6S3S - chains E and F of the 10 polymer chains in the assembly; structure by electron microscopy, 4.10 A resolution (low resolution: residue-level contacts below are approximate; hydrogen-bond / salt-bridge calls are withheld).

[Chain E]
Protein: Flagellar biosynthetic protein FliP
Organism: Vibrio mimicus CAIM 602
UniProtKB: A0A2J9UXT5 (A0A2J9UXT5_VIBMI); residue numbers follow UniProt; this construct covers 1-299
Amino-acid sequence (299 residues; numbered 1 to 299; the number before each row is that of its first residue):
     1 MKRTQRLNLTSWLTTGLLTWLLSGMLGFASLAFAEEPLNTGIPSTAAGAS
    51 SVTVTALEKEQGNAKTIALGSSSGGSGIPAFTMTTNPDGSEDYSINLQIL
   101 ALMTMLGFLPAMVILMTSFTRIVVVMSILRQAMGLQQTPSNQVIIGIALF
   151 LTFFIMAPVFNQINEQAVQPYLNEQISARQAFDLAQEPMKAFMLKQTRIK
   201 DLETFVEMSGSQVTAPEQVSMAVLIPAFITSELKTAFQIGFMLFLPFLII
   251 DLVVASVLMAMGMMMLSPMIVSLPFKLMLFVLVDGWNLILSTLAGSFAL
Not modelled in the structure: 1-112

[Chain F]
Protein: Flagellar biosynthetic protein FliR
Organism: Vibrio mimicus CAIM 602
UniProtKB: A0A1D8S9I5 (A0A1D8S9I5_VIBMI); numbering as in UniProt (aligned over 1-260)
Amino-acid sequence (299 residues; row label = number of the first residue in the row):
     1 MEYPASVVLDFIANYFWPYTRIAAMLMVMTVTGARFVPARVRLYLGLALT
    51 FAVMPAIPAVPSDIALLSLQGFMITFEQIVIGMAMGMVTQFLVQIFVMLG
   101 QILGMQSSLGFASMVDPANGQNTPLLGQMFMLLATLFFLSSDGHLKMIQL
   151 VVFSFKSLPIGSGSLTTVDYRELALWLGIMFKASLAVSLSGIIALLTVNL
   201 SFGVMTRAAPQLNIFSLGFSFALLVGLLLCWYILSGLYTHYEIYWQETEE
   251 QICRLIRLNCENLYFQGQFGSWSHPQFEKGGGSGGGSGGGSWSHPQFEK
Not modelled in the structure: 1-7, 265-299
Differences from the reference sequence: expression tag (261-299)

[Chain E / chain F interface]
Residue-residue contacts (66; chain E residue first):
  Q131(E) with P117(F)
  M133(E) with F181(F)
  G134(E) with M105(F); M114(F)
  L135(E) with M105(F)
  Q136(E) with Q101(F); M105(F); S113(F); P117(F); N122(F)
  Q137(E) with Q101(F); N122(F)
  T138(E) with Q94(F); Q101(F)
  P139(E) with M98(F)
  S140(E) with Q94(F)
  V143(E) with F91(F); Q94(F)
  G146(E) with M87(F)
  I147(E) with F91(F); A174(F); L177(F)
  F150(E) with A84(F); M87(F); Y170(F); L173(F)
  L151(E) with A174(F)
  F153(E) with F76(F)
  F154(E) with T167(F); R171(F)
  A157(E) with T167(F)
  V168(E) with M73(F)
  L172(E) with L69(F); Q70(F)
  M261(E) with R207(F)
  M263(E) with G203(F); T206(F); R207(F)
  M265(E) with F202(F); T206(F); L212(F); N213(F); L217(F)
  M269(E) with M114(F); V115(F)
  I270(E) with M105(F); F111(F); M114(F)
  L273(E) with M114(F)
  P274(E) with Q106(F); I192(F); L196(F)
  L277(E) with I102(F); F181(F); L185(F)
  M278(E) with L185(F); L189(F)
  F280(E) with F181(F)
  V281(E) with K182(F); L185(F)
  W286(E) with A174(F); L175(F); L177(F); G178(F)
  N287(E) with L175(F)
  L290(E) with L175(F)
Interface residues without a listed pair, chain E (40 interface residues in all): Q142, I144, Y171, M264, L266, V271, F275
Interface residues without a listed pair, chain F (49 interface residues in all): V80, M83, Q90, V97, S108, I193, N199, V204, I214

[In short]
The interface between chain E and chain F involves 40 residues on one side and 49 on the other.
Here chain E is Flagellar biosynthetic protein FliP and chain F is Flagellar biosynthetic protein FliR, both
from Vibrio mimicus CAIM 602. Entry 6S3S (Structure of the FliPQR complex from the flagellar type 3 secretion
system of Vibrio mimicus) was determined by electron microscopy, deposited together with 6S3L and 6S3R.
